4IRS - chains A and C of the 4 polymer chains in the assembly; structure by X-ray diffraction, 2.80 A resolution.

== Chain A ==
Protein: Antigen-presenting glycoprotein CD1d1
Organism: Mus musculus
UniProt: P11609 (CD1D1_MOUSE); residues 1-279 here correspond to UniProt positions 19-297 (UniProt number = residue number + 18)
Chain sequence (285 residues; numbered 1 to 285; the number before each row is that of its first residue):
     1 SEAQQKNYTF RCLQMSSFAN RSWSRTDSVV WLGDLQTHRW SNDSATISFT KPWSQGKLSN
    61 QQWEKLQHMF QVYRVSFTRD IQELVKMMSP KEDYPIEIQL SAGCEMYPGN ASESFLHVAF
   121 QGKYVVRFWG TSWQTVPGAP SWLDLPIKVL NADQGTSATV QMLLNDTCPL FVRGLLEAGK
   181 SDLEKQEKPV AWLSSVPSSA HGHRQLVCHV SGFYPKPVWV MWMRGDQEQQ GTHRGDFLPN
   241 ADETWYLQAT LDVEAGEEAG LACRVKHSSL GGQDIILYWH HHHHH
Disordered / not traced: 1-5, 198-203, 280-285
Disulfides: Cys104-Cys168, Cys208-Cys263
Glycans and other covalent adducts: N-acetylglucosamine (NAG) linked to Asn20, Asn42; glycan linked to Asn165
Sequence notes: conflict His201 (Asp219 in P11609); expression tag (280-285)
Residues lining bound ligands: 1LA (N-[(2S,3S,4R)-3,4-dihydroxy-1-{[6-O-(pyridin-4-ylcarbamoyl)-alpha-D-galactopyranosyl]oxy}octadecan-2-yl]hexacosanamide): Phe10, Cys12, Gln14, Ser28, Val30, His38, Trp40, Ile47, Trp63, Leu66, Phe70, Tyr73, Ser76, Phe77, Asp80, Ile81, Leu84, Val85, Leu100, Ala102, Leu116, Val118, Phe120, Trp133, Trp142, Leu143, Pro146, Leu150, Asp153, Gly155, Thr156, Thr159, Val160, Leu163, Leu164, Cys168, Phe171
Swiss-Prot annotation at these positions:
  - binding site (a D-galactosylceramide): Asp80, Asp153 to Thr156
  - glycosylation (N-linked (GlcNAc...) asparagine): Asn7, Asn20, Asn42, Asn110, Asn165

== Chain C ==
Protein: Valpha14 (mouse variable domain, human constant domain)
Organism: Mus musculus, Homo sapiens
Chain sequence (209 residues; each row starts with the number of its first residue; numbers below 1 keep their minus sign (Met-1 is residue -1)):
    -1 MKTQVEQSPQ SLVVRQGENC VLQCNYSVTP DNHLRWFKQD TGKGLVSLTV LVDQKDKTSN
    59 GRYSATLDKD AKHSTLHITA TLLDDTATYI CVVGDRGSAL GRLHFGAGTQ LIVIPDIQNP
   119 DPAVYQLRDS KSSDKSVCLF TDFDSQTNVS QSKDSDVYIT DKCVLDMRSM DFKSNSAVAW
   179 SNKSDFACAN AFNNSIIPED TFFPSPESS
Disordered / not traced: -1 to 0, 182, 204-207
Disulfides: Cys22-Cys89, Cys136-Cys186
Residues lining bound ligands: 1LA (N-[(2S,3S,4R)-3,4-dihydroxy-1-{[6-O-(pyridin-4-ylcarbamoyl)-alpha-D-galactopyranosyl]oxy}octadecan-2-yl]hexacosanamide): Pro28, Asn30, Gln52, Asp93, Arg94, Gly95
From the paper describing this entry:
  - binding site for 1LA: Gln52

== How chain A and chain C interact ==
Contacting residue pairs - 18 pairs, chain A then chain C:
  Val72(A) with Pro28(C)
  Ser76(A) with Pro28(C); Arg94(C), hydrogen bond (backbone-side chain)
  Arg79(A) with Asp93(C), salt bridge; Arg94(C); Leu98(C), hydrogen bond (side chain-backbone); Gly99(C); Arg100(C)
  Asp80(A) with Arg94(C), salt bridge; Leu98(C)
  Glu83(A) with Leu98(C); Arg100(C), salt bridge
  Lys86(A) with Arg100(C)
  Met87(A) with Leu98(C), hydrophobic
  Val149(A) with Ser96(C); Leu98(C), hydrophobic
  Ala152(A) with Gly95(C)
  Asp153(A) with Gly95(C)
Also at the interface, not in a pair above, chain A (12 interface residues in all): Leu84, Gln154
Also at the interface, not in a pair above, chain C (10 interface residues in all): Thr27, Asn30

== Overview ==
12 residues of chain A and 10 residues of chain C are in contact, with 2 hydrogen bonds and 3 salt bridges.
Polar pairs include Arg79(A)-Asp93(C), Asp80(A)-Arg94(C) and Glu83(A)-Arg100(C). Compound 1LA is bound between
chain A and chain C. N-acetylglucosamine is covalently linked to Asn20(A) and Asn42(A). The paper reports a
binding site for 1LA at Gln52(C).
Chain A is Antigen-presenting glycoprotein CD1d1 (Mus musculus) and chain C is Valpha14 (mouse variable
domain, human constant domain) (Mus musculus, Homo sapiens); the structure, Structure of the mouse
CD1d-PyrC-alpha-GalCer-iNKT TCR complex, was determined by X-ray diffraction (same publication as 4IRJ).
